1ORW - chains A and C of the 4 polymer chains in the assembly; structure by X-ray diffraction, 2.84 A resolution.

# Chain A (and C)
Name: dipeptidyl peptidase IV
Organism: Sus scrofa
Notes: EC 3.4.14.5; fragment: extracellular domain; chain C of this document is another copy of the same molecule, construct and numbering; everything in this record applies to it too
Sequence (728 residues; each row starts with the number of its first residue):
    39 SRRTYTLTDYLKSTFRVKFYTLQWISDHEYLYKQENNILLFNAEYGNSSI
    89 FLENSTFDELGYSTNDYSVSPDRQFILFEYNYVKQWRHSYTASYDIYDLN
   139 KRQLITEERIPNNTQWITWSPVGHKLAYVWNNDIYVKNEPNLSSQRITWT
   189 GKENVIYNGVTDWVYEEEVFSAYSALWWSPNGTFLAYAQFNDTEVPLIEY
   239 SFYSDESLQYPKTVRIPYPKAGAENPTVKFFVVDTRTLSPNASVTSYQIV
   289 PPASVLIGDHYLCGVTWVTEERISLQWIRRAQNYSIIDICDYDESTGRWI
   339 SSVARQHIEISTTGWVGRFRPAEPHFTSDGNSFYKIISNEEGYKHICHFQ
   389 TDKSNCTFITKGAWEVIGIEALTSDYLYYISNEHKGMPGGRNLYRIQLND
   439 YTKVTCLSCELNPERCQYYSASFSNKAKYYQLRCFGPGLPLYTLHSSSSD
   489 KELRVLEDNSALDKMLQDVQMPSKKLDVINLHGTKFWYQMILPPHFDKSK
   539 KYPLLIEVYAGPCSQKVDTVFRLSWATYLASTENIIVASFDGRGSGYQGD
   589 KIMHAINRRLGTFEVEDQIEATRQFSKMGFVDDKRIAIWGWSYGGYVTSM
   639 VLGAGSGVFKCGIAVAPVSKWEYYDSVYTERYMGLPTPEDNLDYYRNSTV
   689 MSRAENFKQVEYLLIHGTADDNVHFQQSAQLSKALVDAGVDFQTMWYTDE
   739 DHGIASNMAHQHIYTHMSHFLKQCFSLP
Disulfides: Cys385-Cys394, Cys444-Cys447, Cys454-Cys472, Cys649-Cys762
Covalently attached groups: glycan linked to Asn85, Asn92, Asn279, Asn321; N-acetylglucosamine (NAG) linked to Asn229, Asn685; (2S)-pyrrolidin-2-ylmethylamine (P2Y) linked to Ser630
Small-molecule neighbours:
  - N-acetylglucosamine (NAG; 2-acetamido-2-deoxy-beta-D-glucopyranose): Tyr285, Val288, Leu294
  - (2S)-pyrrolidin-2-ylmethylamine / iodo-phenylalanine: Arg125, Glu205, Glu206, Ser209, Phe357, Arg358, Tyr547, Tyr631, Val656, Trp659, Tyr662, Tyr666, Asn710, Val711, His740
From the paper describing this entry:
  - binding site for (2S)-pyrrolidin-2-ylmethylamine: Ser630, Val656, Trp659, Tyr662, Tyr666, Val711
  - specificity-determining residues: Tyr662 (proposed by the authors, not directly observed)
  - binding site for iodo-phenylalanine: Arg125, Glu205, Glu206, Arg358, Asn710
  - specificity-determining residues: Arg125, Glu205, Glu206
  - catalytic residues: Arg125 (proposed by the authors, not directly observed)

# Chain A / chain C interface
Pairs across the interface (25; chain A residue first):
  Arg274(A) with Ser333(C); Thr334(C)
  Thr275(A) with Thr334(C)
  Ser277(A) with Tyr285(C); Arg336(C)
  Asn279(A) with Tyr285(C); Gln286(C), hydrogen bond (backbone-backbone)
  Ala280(A) with Ser284(C); Tyr285(C), hydrophobic
  Ser281(A) with Val282(C), hydrogen bond (side chain-backbone); Thr283(C); Ser284(C), hydrogen bond (side chain-backbone)
  Val282(A) with Ser281(C), hydrogen bond (backbone-side chain)
  Thr283(A) with Ser281(C); Thr283(C), hydrogen bond
  Ser284(A) with Ala280(C); Ser281(C), hydrogen bond (backbone-side chain)
  Tyr285(A) with Asn279(C); Ala280(C), hydrophobic
  Gln286(A) with Asn279(C), hydrogen bond (backbone-backbone)
  Val288(A) with Asn279(C)
  Ser333(A) with Arg274(C)
  Thr334(A) with Arg274(C); Thr275(C)
  Arg336(A) with Ser277(C)
Interface residues without a listed pair, chain C (15 interface residues in all): Val288

# Summary
The chain A/chain C interface involves 15 residues from each chain, with 7 hydrogen bonds. Among the polar
pairs are Ser281(A)-Val282(C), Ser281(A)-Ser284(C) and Thr283(A)-Thr283(C). Ligands of chain A:
(2S)-pyrrolidin-2-ylmethylamine / iodo-phenylalanine and N-acetylglucosamine. The paper reports the catalytic
residue Arg125(A); a binding site for (2S)-pyrrolidin-2-ylmethylamine at Ser630(A), Val656(A) and Trp659(A)
among others.
Chain A and chain C are both dipeptidyl peptidase IV (Sus scrofa); the structure, Crystal Structure of Porcine
Dipeptidyl Peptidase IV (CD26) in Complex with a Peptidomimetic Inhibitor, was determined by X-ray
diffraction.
